Entry 1D3U (X-ray diffraction, 2.40 A resolution); this record covers chains D and A of the 4 polymer chains in the assembly.

Chain D:
Molecule: DNA 23-mer: bre+tata-box
Sequence (23 nucleotides; row label = number of the first residue in the row):
  1426 TATAAGTATT TAAACTTTAC TCT

Chain A:
Molecule: Tata-binding protein
From: Pyrococcus woesei
UniProt: P62001 (TBP_PYRWO); numbering as in UniProt (aligned over 1-181)
Amino-acid sequence (181 residues; row label = number of the first residue in the row):
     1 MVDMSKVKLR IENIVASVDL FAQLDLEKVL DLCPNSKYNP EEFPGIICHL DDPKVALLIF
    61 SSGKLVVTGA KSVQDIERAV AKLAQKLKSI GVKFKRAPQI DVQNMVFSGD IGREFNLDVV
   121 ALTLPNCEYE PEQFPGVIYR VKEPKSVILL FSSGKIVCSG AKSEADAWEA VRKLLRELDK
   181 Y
Disulfide bonds: Cys-33/Cys-48

Chain D / chain A interface:
Contacting residue pairs - 31 pairs, chain D then chain A:
  DT1432(D) / Glu-42(A)  base contact
  DT1432(D) / Phe-43(A)  base contact
  DA1433(D) / Lys-37(A)  phosphate contact
  DA1433(D) / Phe-43(A)  base contact
  DA1433(D) / Leu-58(A)  base contact
  DT1434(D) / Lys-37(A)  salt bridge to the phosphate
  DT1434(D) / Ile-47(A)  sugar contact
  DT1434(D) / Leu-58(A)  sugar contact
  DT1434(D) / Thr-68(A)  base contact
  DT1435(D) / Asn-13(A)  hydrogen bond to the base
  DT1435(D) / Val-15(A)  base contact
  DT1435(D) / His-49(A)  salt bridge to the phosphate
  DT1435(D) / Thr-68(A)  hydrogen bond to the sugar
  DT1435(D) / Gly-69(A)  phosphate contact
  DT1436(D) / Glu-12(A)  sugar contact
  DT1436(D) / Asn-13(A)  hydrogen bond to the base
  DT1436(D) / Val-106(A)  base contact
  DA1437(D) / Glu-12(A)  sugar contact
  DA1437(D) / Val-106(A)  base contact
  DA1437(D) / Val-157(A)  base contact
  DA1438(D) / Leu-149(A)  base contact
  DA1438(D) / Phe-151(A)  sugar contact
  DA1438(D) / Lys-155(A)  phosphate contact
  DA1438(D) / Val-157(A)  sugar contact
  DA1439(D) / Phe-134(A)  base contact
  DA1439(D) / Pro-135(A)  base contact
  DA1439(D) / Phe-151(A)  sugar contact
  DA1439(D) / Ser-153(A)  hydrogen bond to the phosphate
  DA1439(D) / Lys-155(A)  phosphate contact
  DC1440(D) / Pro-135(A)  sugar contact
  DC1440(D) / Ser-152(A)  hydrogen bond to the phosphate
Also at the interface, not in a pair above, chain A (23 interface residues in all): Ala-56, Lys-71, Ser-108

Summary:
The interface between chain D and chain A involves 9 residues on one side and 23 on the other, with 5 hydrogen
bonds and 2 salt bridges. Among the polar pairs are DT1435(D)/Asn-13(A), DT1436(D)/Asn-13(A) and
DT1435(D)/Thr-68(A).
Chain D is DNA 23-mer: bre+tata-box and chain A is Tata-binding protein (Pyrococcus woesei); the structure,
Tata-binding protein/transcription factor (ii)b/bre+tata-box complex from pyrococcus woesei, was determined by
X-ray diffraction.
